Entry 4J91 (X-ray diffraction, 2.93 A resolution); this record covers chains B and D of the 4 polymer chains in the assembly.

# Chain B (and D)
Name: Ktr system potassium uptake protein A
From: Bacillus subtilis
Notes: chain D of this document is another copy of the same molecule, construct and numbering; everything in this record applies to it too
UniProtKB: O32080 (KTRA_BACSU); residue numbers follow UniProt; this construct covers 1-222
Chain sequence (222 residues; row label = number of the first residue in the row):
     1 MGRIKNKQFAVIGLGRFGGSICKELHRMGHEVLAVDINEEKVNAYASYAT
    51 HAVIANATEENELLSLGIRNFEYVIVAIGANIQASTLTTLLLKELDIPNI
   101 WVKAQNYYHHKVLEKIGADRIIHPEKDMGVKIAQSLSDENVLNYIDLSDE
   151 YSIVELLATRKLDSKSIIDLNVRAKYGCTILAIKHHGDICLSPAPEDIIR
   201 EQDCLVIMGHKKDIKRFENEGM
Disordered / not traced: 1-7 (chain D: 1-7, 193-195)
UniProt features mapped onto this chain:
  - binding site (NAD(+)): Arg16, Asp36 to Asn38, Asn56, Ala57, Ile78 to Ala80, Lys103 to Gln105, His109, Glu125
Ligand contacts: ADP (adenosine-5'-diphosphate): Ile12, Gly13, Leu14, Gly15, Arg16, Phe17, Gly18, Asp36, Ile37, Asn38, Lys41, Ala55, Asn56, Ala57, Thr58, Ala77, Ile78, Gly79, Ala84, Lys103
Reported in the primary citation:
  - binding site for ADP: Arg16, Asp36, Lys103

# How chain B and chain D interact
Residue-residue contacts (17; chain B residue first):
  Gln83(B) - Tyr108(D)
  Thr86(B) - Tyr108(D)  hydrogen bond
  Thr86(B) - Val112(D)
  Leu87(B) - Tyr108(D)  hydrophobic
  Leu90(B) - Lys111(D)
  Leu90(B) - Val112(D)
  Leu90(B) - Lys115(D)
  Glu94(B) - Lys111(D)  salt bridge
  Glu94(B) - Lys115(D)  salt bridge
  Tyr108(B) - Gln83(D)
  Tyr108(B) - Thr86(D)  hydrogen bond
  Lys111(B) - Leu90(D)
  Lys111(B) - Glu94(D)  salt bridge
  Val112(B) - Thr86(D)
  Val112(B) - Leu90(D)
  Lys115(B) - Leu90(D)
  Lys115(B) - Glu94(D)  salt bridge
Other interface residues (no listed pair), chain B (11 interface residues in all): Ile82, Ile116
Other interface residues (no listed pair), chain D (11 interface residues in all): Ile82, Leu87, Ile116

# In short
The chain B/chain D interface involves 11 residues from each chain; the contacts include 2 hydrogen bonds and
4 salt bridges. Among the polar pairs are Glu94(B)-Lys111(D), Glu94(B)-Lys115(D) and Thr86(B)-Tyr108(D).
Ligands of chain B: ADP. UniProt lists 14 NAD+-binding residues on chain B. From the paper: a binding site for
ADP at Arg16(B), Asp36(B) and Lys103(B).
Both chains are Ktr system potassium uptake protein A (Bacillus subtilis). Entry 4J91 (Diamond-shaped
octameric structure of KtrA with ADP bound) was determined by X-ray diffraction (same publication as 4J7C and
4J90).
